PDB entry 4QV7 | X-ray diffraction, 2.60 A resolution | chains Q and R of the 28 polymer chains in the assembly

Chain Q:
Protein: Proteasome subunit alpha type-4
From: Saccharomyces cerevisiae
Notes: EC 3.4.25.1
UniProtKB: P40303 (PSA4_YEAST); residues -1 to 252 here correspond to UniProt positions 1-254 (UniProt number = residue number + 2)
Sequence (254 residues; numbered -1 to 252; the number before each row is that of its first residue; numbers below 1 keep their minus sign (Met-1 is residue -1)):
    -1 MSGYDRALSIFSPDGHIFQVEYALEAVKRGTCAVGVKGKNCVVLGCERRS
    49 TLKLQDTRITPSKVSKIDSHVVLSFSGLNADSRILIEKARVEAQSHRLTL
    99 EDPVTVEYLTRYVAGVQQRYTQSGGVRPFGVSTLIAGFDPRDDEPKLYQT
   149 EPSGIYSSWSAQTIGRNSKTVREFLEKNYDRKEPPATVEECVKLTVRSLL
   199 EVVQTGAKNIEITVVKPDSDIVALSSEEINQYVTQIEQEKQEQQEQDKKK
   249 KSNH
Disordered / not traced: -1 to 0, 241-252
UniProt features mapped onto this chain:
  - modified residue: Thr58 (Phosphothreonine)

Chain R:
Protein: Proteasome subunit alpha type-5
From: Saccharomyces cerevisiae
Notes: EC 3.4.25.1
UniProtKB: P32379 (PSA5_YEAST); residues -7 to 252 here correspond to UniProt positions 1-260 (UniProt number = residue number + 8)
Sequence (260 residues; row label = number of the first residue in the row; numbers below 1 keep their minus sign (Met-7 is residue -7)):
    -7 MFLTRSEYDRGVSTFSPEGRLFQVEYSLEAIKLGSTAIGIATKEGVVLGV
    43 EKRATSPLLESDSIEKIVEIDRHIGCAMSGLTADARSMIEHARTAAVTHN
    93 LYYDEDINVESLTQSVCDLALRFGEGASGEERLMSRPFGVALLIAGHDAD
   143 DGYQLFHAEPSGTFYRYNAKAIGSGSEGAQAELLNEWHSSLTLKEAELLV
   193 LKILKQVMEEKLDENNAQLSCITKQDGFKIYDNEKTAELIKELKEKEAAE
   243 SPEEADVEMS
Disordered / not traced: -7 to 0, 118-124, 243-252

Chain Q / chain R interface:
Residue-residue contacts (64):
  Asp3(Q) - Glu117(R)
  Arg4(Q) - Glu117(R)
  Ala5(Q) - Val4(R)  hydrophobic
  Ala5(Q) - Glu117(R)
  Ala5(Q) - Ser127(R)
  Ser7(Q) - Ser127(R)
  Ser7(Q) - Arg128(R)
  Ile8(Q) - Gln15(R)
  Phe9(Q) - Gln15(R)
  Phe9(Q) - Tyr18(R)
  Phe9(Q) - Ser19(R)
  Phe9(Q) - Ala22(R)  hydrophobic
  Phe9(Q) - Leu73(R)  hydrophobic
  Phe9(Q) - Arg128(R)
  Phe9(Q) - Pro129(R)
  Phe9(Q) - Gly131(R)
  Ser10(Q) - Tyr18(R)
  Pro11(Q) - Tyr18(R)  hydrophobic
  Pro11(Q) - Glu21(R)
  Asp12(Q) - Glu21(R)
  Gly13(Q) - Tyr18(R)
  Gly13(Q) - Glu21(R)
  Gly13(Q) - Ala22(R)
  His14(Q) - Leu25(R)
  Ile15(Q) - Leu73(R)  hydrophobic
  Ile15(Q) - Arg128(R)
  Lys35(Q) - Glu52(R)  salt bridge
  Gln116(Q) - Ala75(R)
  Gln116(Q) - Asp76(R)
  Gln116(Q) - Arg128(R)
  Thr119(Q) - Arg128(R)  hydrogen bond (backbone-side chain)
  Gln120(Q) - Met126(R)
  Gln120(Q) - Ser127(R)  hydrogen bond (backbone-backbone)
  Gln120(Q) - Arg128(R)
  Gln120(Q) - Pro129(R)
  Gln120(Q) - Phe130(R)
  Ser121(Q) - Ser127(R)
  Gly122(Q) - Ser127(R)
  Ser151(Q) - Ala75(R)
  Gly152(Q) - Ala75(R)
  Ile153(Q) - Thr74(R)
  Ile153(Q) - Ala75(R)
  Ser155(Q) - Leu51(R)
  Ser155(Q) - Ser55(R)
  Ser156(Q) - Leu51(R)
  Ser156(Q) - Glu52(R)  hydrogen bond
  Ser156(Q) - Ser55(R)  hydrogen bond (backbone-side chain)
  Trp157(Q) - Thr47(R)
  Trp157(Q) - Ser48(R)
  Trp157(Q) - Leu50(R)
  Trp157(Q) - Leu51(R)
  Trp157(Q) - Glu52(R)
  Ser158(Q) - Leu50(R)  hydrogen bond (backbone-backbone)
  Ser158(Q) - Glu52(R)
  Ala159(Q) - Leu50(R)
  Leu173(Q) - Leu50(R)  hydrophobic
  Glu174(Q) - Ser48(R)  hydrogen bond
  Glu174(Q) - Pro49(R)
  Glu174(Q) - Leu50(R)
  Tyr177(Q) - Leu50(R)  hydrophobic
  Arg179(Q) - Pro49(R)  hydrogen bond (side chain-backbone)
  Arg179(Q) - Leu50(R)  hydrogen bond (side chain-backbone)
  Arg179(Q) - Leu51(R)  hydrogen bond (side chain-backbone)
  Arg179(Q) - Glu52(R)
Also at the interface, not in a pair above, chain Q (31 interface residues in all): Arg170
Also at the interface, not in a pair above, chain R (26 interface residues in all): Asp1

In short:
The interface between chain Q and chain R involves 31 residues on one side and 26 on the other; the contacts
include 9 hydrogen bonds and 1 salt bridge. Among the polar pairs are Lys35(Q)-Glu52(R), Thr119(Q)-Arg128(R)
and Ser156(Q)-Glu52(R).
Chain Q is Proteasome subunit alpha type-4 and chain R is Proteasome subunit alpha type-5, both from
Saccharomyces cerevisiae; the structure, yCP beta5-A50V mutant, was determined by X-ray diffraction together
with 4QUX, 4QUY, 4QV0, 4QV1, 4QV3, 4QV4 and 42 further entries from the same study.
